PDB entry 5M0J | X-ray diffraction, 2.80 A resolution | chains D and A of the 10 polymer chains in the assembly

Chain D (and A):
Molecule: SWI5-dependent HO expression protein 2, SWI5-dependent HO expression protein 3
Source organism: Saccharomyces cerevisiae (strain RM11-1a)
Notes: chain A of this document is another copy of the same molecule, construct and numbering; everything in this record applies to it too
Reference sequence: chimeric construct of B3LQW9, B3LN26: residues 6-246 from B3LQW9 (SHE2_YEAS1) positions 6-246 (same numbers); residues 257-331 from B3LN26 positions 331-405 (UniProt number = residue number + 74)
Sequence (328 residues; numbered 4 to 331; the number before each row is that of its first residue):
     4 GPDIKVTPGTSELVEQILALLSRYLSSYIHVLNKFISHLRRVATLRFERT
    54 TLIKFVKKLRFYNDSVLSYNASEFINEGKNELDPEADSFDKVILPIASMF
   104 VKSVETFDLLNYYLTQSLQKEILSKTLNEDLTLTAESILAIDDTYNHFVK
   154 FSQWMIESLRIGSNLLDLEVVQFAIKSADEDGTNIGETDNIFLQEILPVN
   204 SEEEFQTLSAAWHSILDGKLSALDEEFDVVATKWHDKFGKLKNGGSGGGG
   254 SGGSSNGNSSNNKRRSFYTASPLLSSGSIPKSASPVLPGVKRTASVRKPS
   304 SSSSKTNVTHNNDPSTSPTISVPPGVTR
Not modelled in the structure: 4-5, 185-189, 243-331 (chain A: 4-5, 80-88, 186-191, 244-331)
Differences from the reference sequence: expression tag (4-5); engineered mutation Ser14 (Cys in B3LQW9), Ser68 (Cys in B3LQW9), Ser106 (Cys in B3LQW9), Ser180 (Cys in B3LQW9); linker (247-256)
Small-molecule neighbours: Mg2+ (MG): Tyr116, Ser120, Glu124
Curated features (UniProtKB/Swiss-Prot):
  - motif: Glu15 to Leu23 (Nuclear localization signal)
  - modified residue (Phosphoserine): Ser269, Ser320

Chain D / chain A interface:
Residue-residue contacts (21; chain D residue first):
  Arg44(D) - Ser127(A)
  Val45(D) - Ser127(A)
  Val45(D) - Lys128(A)
  Val45(D) - Leu130(A)  hydrophobic
  Ala46(D) - Ser127(A)  hydrogen bond (backbone-backbone)
  Thr47(D) - Thr47(A)
  Thr47(D) - Lys128(A)  hydrogen bond (side chain-backbone)
  Ser127(D) - Arg44(A)
  Ser127(D) - Val45(A)
  Ser127(D) - Ala46(A)  hydrogen bond (backbone-backbone)
  Lys128(D) - Val45(A)
  Lys128(D) - Thr47(A)  hydrogen bond (backbone-side chain)
  Thr129(D) - Thr129(A)
  Thr129(D) - Asn131(A)  hydrogen bond (backbone-side chain)
  Leu130(D) - Val45(A)  hydrophobic
  Leu130(D) - Asn131(A)  hydrogen bond (backbone-side chain)
  Leu130(D) - Phe241(A)  hydrophobic
  Asn131(D) - Thr129(A)  hydrogen bond (side chain-backbone)
  Asn131(D) - Leu130(A)  hydrogen bond (side chain-backbone)
  Asn131(D) - Asn131(A)
  Phe241(D) - Leu130(A)  hydrophobic
Other interface residues (no listed pair), chain D (11 interface residues in all): Leu134
Other interface residues (no listed pair), chain A (11 interface residues in all): Leu134

In short:
Chain D and chain A each contribute 11 residues to their interface; the contacts include 8 hydrogen bonds.
Polar pairs include Thr47(D)-Lys128(A), Thr129(D)-Asn131(A) and Leu130(D)-Asn131(A). Chain D binds Mg2+.
Chain D and chain A are both SWI5-dependent HO expression protein 2, SWI5-dependent HO expression protein 3
(Saccharomyces cerevisiae (strain RM11-1a)); the structure, Crystal structure of the cytoplasmic complex with
She2p, She3p, and the ASH1 mRNA E3-localization element, was determined by X-ray diffraction, deposited
together with 5M0H and 5M0I.
